Entry 8JLC (electron microscopy, 2.88 A resolution); this record covers chains A and B.

== Chain A ==
Name: Synaptic vesicle glycoprotein 2A
From: Homo sapiens
UniProt: Q7L0J3 (SV2A_HUMAN); residues 2-742 here = UniProt positions 2-742
Chain sequence (750 residues; numbered -7 to 742; the number before each row is that of its first residue; numbers below 1 keep their minus sign (Met-7 is residue -7)):
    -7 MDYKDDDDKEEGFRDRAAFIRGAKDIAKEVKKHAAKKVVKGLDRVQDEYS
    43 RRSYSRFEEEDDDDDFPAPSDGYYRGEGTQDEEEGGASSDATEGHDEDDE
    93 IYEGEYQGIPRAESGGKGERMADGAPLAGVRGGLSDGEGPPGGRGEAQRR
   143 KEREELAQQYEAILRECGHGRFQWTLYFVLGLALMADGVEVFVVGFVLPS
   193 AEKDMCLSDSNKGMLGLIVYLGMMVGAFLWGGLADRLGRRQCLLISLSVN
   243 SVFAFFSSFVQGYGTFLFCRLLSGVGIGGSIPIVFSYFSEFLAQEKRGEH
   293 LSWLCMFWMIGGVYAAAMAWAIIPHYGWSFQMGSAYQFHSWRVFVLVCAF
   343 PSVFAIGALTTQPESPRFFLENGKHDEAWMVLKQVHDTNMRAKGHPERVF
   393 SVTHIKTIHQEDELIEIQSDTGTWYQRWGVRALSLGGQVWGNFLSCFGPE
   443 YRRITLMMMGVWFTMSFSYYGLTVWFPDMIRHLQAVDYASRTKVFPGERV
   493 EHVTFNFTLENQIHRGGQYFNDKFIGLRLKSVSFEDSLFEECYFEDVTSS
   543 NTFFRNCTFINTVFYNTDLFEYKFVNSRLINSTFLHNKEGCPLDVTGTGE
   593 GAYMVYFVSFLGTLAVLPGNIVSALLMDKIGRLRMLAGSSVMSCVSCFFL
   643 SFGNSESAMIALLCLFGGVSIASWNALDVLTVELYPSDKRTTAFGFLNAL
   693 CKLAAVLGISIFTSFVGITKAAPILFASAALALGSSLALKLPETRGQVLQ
Disordered / not traced: -7 to 136, 404-417
Differences from the reference sequence: initiating methionine (-7); expression tag (-6 to 1)
Swiss-Prot annotation at these positions:
  - modified residue: Ser80 (Phosphoserine), Ser81 (Phosphoserine), Thr84 (Phosphothreonine), Ser127 (Phosphoserine), Ser393 (Phosphoserine), Tyr480 (Phosphotyrosine)
  - glycosylation (N-linked (GlcNAc...) asparagine): Asn498, Asn548, Asn573
  - natural variant: Arg289 to Gln742 (deletion: In DEE113), Arg383 (R383Q: In DEE113; uncertain significance)
Covalent attachments: N-acetylglucosamine (NAG) linked to Asn498, Asn548; glycan linked to Asn573
Ligand contacts: levetiracetam (UKX; (2S)-2-(2-oxidanylidenepyrrolidin-1-yl)butanamide): Leu176, Ile273, Phe277, Trp300, Trp454, Tyr461, Tyr462, Ile663, Trp666, Asp670, Asn690
Reported in the primary citation:
  - post-translational modification sites: Asn573
  - binding site for levetiracetam: Leu176, Ile273, Phe277, Trp300, Trp454, Tyr461, Tyr462, Ile663, Trp666, Asp670
  - mutagenesis - C198S, C583S: unchanged expression
  - contacts within the chain: Asp179-Ile269 (hydrogen bond), Glu182-Arg262 (hydrogen bond), Asn548-Arg570 (hydrogen bond)
  - disease-associated variants - R383Q: decreased localization (citing earlier work)
  - post-translational modification sites: Asn548 (proposed by the authors, not directly observed)
  - disease-associated variants - R570C, G660R: decreased stability (proposed by the authors, not directly observed)

== Chain B ==
Name: Botulinum neurotoxin
From: Clostridium botulinum
UniProt: D2KCK3 (D2KCK3_CLOBO); residues 871-1296 here = UniProt positions 871-1296
Chain sequence (426 residues; numbered 871 to 1296; the number before each row is that of its first residue):
   871 KNIVNTSILSIVYKKDDLIDLSRYGAKINIGDRVYYDSIDKNQIKLINLE
   921 SSTIEVILKNAIVYNSMYENFSTSFWIKIPKYFSKINLNNEYTIINCIEN
   971 NSGWKVSLNYGEIIWTLQDNKQNIQRVVFKYSQMVNISDYINRWIFVTIT
  1021 NNRLTKSKIYINGRLIDQKPISNLGNIHASNKIMFKLDGCRDPRRYIMIK
  1071 YFNLFDKELNEKEIKDLYDSQSNSGILKDFWGNYLQYDKPYYMLNLFDPN
  1121 KYVDVNNIGIRGYMYLKGPRGSVVTTNIYLNSTLYEGTKFIIKKYASGNE
  1171 DNIVRNNDRVYINVVVKNKEYRLATNASQAGVEKILSALEIPDVGNLSQV
  1221 VVMKSKDDQGIRNKCKMNLQDNNGNDIGFIGFHLYDNIAKLVASNWYNRQ
  1271 VGKASRTFGCSWEFIPVDDGWGESSL
Disordered / not traced: 871-875, 1296
Reported in the primary citation:
  - binding site for N-acetylglucosamine: Phe953, Arg1064

== Interface between chain A and chain B ==
Residue-residue contacts - 20 pairs, chain A then chain B:
  Arg570(A) - Thr1146(B)
  Leu571(A) - Val1144(B)
  Leu571(A) - Thr1145(B)
  Leu571(A) - Thr1146(B)  hydrogen bond (backbone-side chain)
  Ile572(A) - Thr1145(B)
  Asn573(A) - Val1144(B)  hydrogen bond (backbone-backbone)
  Asn573(A) - Thr1145(B)
  Asn573(A) - Tyr1149(B)  hydrogen bond
  Ser574(A) - Val1143(B)
  Ser574(A) - Val1144(B)  hydrogen bond (backbone-backbone)
  Thr575(A) - Ser1142(B)
  Thr575(A) - Val1143(B)
  Thr575(A) - Thr1153(B)
  Phe576(A) - Gly1141(B)
  Phe576(A) - Ser1142(B)  hydrogen bond (backbone-backbone)
  Phe576(A) - Val1144(B)  hydrophobic
  Leu577(A) - Thr1153(B)
  Leu577(A) - Glu1156(B)
  His578(A) - Tyr1122(B)  hydrogen bond
  His578(A) - Glu1156(B)  salt bridge
Also at the interface, not in a pair above, chain A (10 interface residues in all): Ser569
Also at the interface, not in a pair above, chain B (11 interface residues in all): Phe953
The authors on this interface:
  - residue pairs: Asn573(A)-Tyr1149(B) (hydrogen bond), Phe576(A)-Ser1142(B) (hydrophobic contact), Phe576(A)-Val1144(B) (hydrophobic contact), His578(A)-Glu1156(B) (salt bridge)

== Summary ==
Chain A and chain B form an interface of 10 and 11 residues respectively; the contacts include 6 hydrogen
bonds and 1 salt bridge. Polar contacts include His578(A)-Glu1156(B), Leu571(A)-Thr1146(B) and
Asn573(A)-Tyr1149(B). The authors report a hydrogen bond between Asn573(A) and Tyr1149(B); hydrophobic
contacts between Phe576(A) and Ser1142(B) and Phe576(A) and Val1144(B); a salt bridge between His578(A) and
Glu1156(B). The paper reports a binding site for levetiracetam at Leu176(A), Ile273(A) and Phe277(A) among
others; R570C and G660R of chain A reduce stability; 5 substitutions were tested in all.
Chain A is Synaptic vesicle glycoprotein 2A (Homo sapiens) and chain B is Botulinum neurotoxin (Clostridium
botulinum); the structure, Cryo-EM structure of SV2A in complex with BoNT/A2 Hc and levetiracetam, was
determined by electron microscopy, deposited together with 8JLE, 8JLF, 8JLG, 8JLH, 8JS8, 8JS9 and 8K77.
